PDB entry 3SV1 | X-ray diffraction, 3.30 A resolution | chains A and D

== Chain A ==
Name: Amyloid beta A4 precursor protein-binding family A member 2
From: Rattus norvegicus
Notes: fragment: PTB and ARM domains, residues 365-552
UniProtKB: O35431 (APBA2_RAT); residues 365-552 here = UniProt positions 365-552
Amino-acid sequence (190 residues; numbered 363 to 552; the number before each row is that of its first residue):
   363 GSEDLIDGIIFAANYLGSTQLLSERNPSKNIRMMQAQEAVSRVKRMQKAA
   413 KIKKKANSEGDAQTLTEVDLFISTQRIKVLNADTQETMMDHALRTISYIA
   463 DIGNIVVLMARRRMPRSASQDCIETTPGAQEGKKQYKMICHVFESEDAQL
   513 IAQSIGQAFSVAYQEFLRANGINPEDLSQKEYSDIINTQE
Disordered / not traced: 420-424, 476-497
Differences from the reference sequence: expression tag (363-364)

== Chain D ==
Name: Amyloid beta A4 protein
Notes: fragment: C-terminal peptide, residues 754-767
UniProtKB: P05067 (A4_HUMAN); residue numbers follow UniProt; this construct covers 754-767
Amino-acid sequence (14 residues; numbered 754 to 767; the number before each row is that of its first residue):
   754 QNGYENPTYKFFEQ

== Chain A / chain D interface ==
Contacting residue pairs (36):
  R387(A) - Q767(D)
  N388(A) - Q767(D)  hydrogen bond (backbone-side chain)
  P389(A) - Q767(D)
  K391(A) - E758(D)
  R394(A) - K763(D)
  R394(A) - Q767(D)
  L455(A) - N759(D)  hydrogen bond (backbone-side chain)
  R456(A) - N759(D)
  R456(A) - Y762(D)
  R456(A) - F765(D)
  T457(A) - Y762(D)
  I458(A) - N759(D)  hydrogen bond (backbone-side chain)
  I458(A) - Y762(D)
  S459(A) - Y757(D)
  S459(A) - E758(D)
  S459(A) - N759(D)  hydrogen bond (backbone-backbone)
  S459(A) - Y762(D)
  Y460(A) - G756(D)
  Y460(A) - Y757(D)
  Y460(A) - E758(D)
  I461(A) - G756(D)
  I461(A) - Y757(D)  hydrogen bond (backbone-backbone)
  A462(A) - N755(D)
  A462(A) - G756(D)
  D463(A) - N755(D)  hydrogen bond (backbone-backbone)
  I464(A) - Q754(D)
  M500(A) - Y762(D)
  A514(A) - Y757(D)  hydrophobic
  F521(A) - Y757(D)
  F521(A) - E758(D)
  F521(A) - N759(D)
  F521(A) - P760(D)
  F521(A) - T761(D)  hydrogen bond (backbone-side chain)
  Y525(A) - P760(D)  hydrophobic
  Y525(A) - T761(D)
  F528(A) - T761(D)
Other interface residues (no listed pair), chain A (25 interface residues in all): S385, E386, R473, Q515, A524

== Overview ==
The interface between chain A and chain D involves 25 residues on one side and 12 on the other, with 7
hydrogen bonds. Among the polar pairs are N388(A)-Q767(D), L455(A)-N759(D) and I458(A)-N759(D).
Here chain A is Amyloid beta A4 precursor protein-binding family A member 2 (Rattus norvegicus) and chain D is
Amyloid beta A4 protein. Entry 3SV1 (Crystal structure of APP peptide bound rat Mint2 PARM) was determined by
X-ray diffraction together with 3SUZ from the same study.
